Entry 9FY8 (X-ray diffraction, 2.62 A resolution); this record covers chains B and D of the 3 polymer chains in the assembly.

Chain B:
Protein: L2A5 Fab Heavy chain
From: Homo sapiens
Notes: antibody fragment or engineered binder
Sequence (216 residues; row label = number of the first residue in the row; note: 3 numbers in that range are skipped by the numbering (no residue carries them; nothing is unmodelled there); a row labelled like 82A-82C holds insertion residues (82A, then the next letters in order)):
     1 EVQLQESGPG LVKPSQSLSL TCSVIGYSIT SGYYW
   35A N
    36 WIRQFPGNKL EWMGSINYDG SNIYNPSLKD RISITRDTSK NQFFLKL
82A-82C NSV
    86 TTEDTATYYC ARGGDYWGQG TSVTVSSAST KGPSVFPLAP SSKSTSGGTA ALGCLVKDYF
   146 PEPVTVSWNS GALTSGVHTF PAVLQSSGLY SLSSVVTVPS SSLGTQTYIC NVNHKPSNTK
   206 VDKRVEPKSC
Not modelled in the structure: 131-132, 213-215
Disulfide bonds: Cys22-Cys95, Cys139-Cys195
Residues lining bound ligands: 2-acetamido-2-deoxy-alpha-D-galactopyranose / N-acetyl-alpha-neuraminic acid / threonine: Tyr33, Tyr34, Asn35A, Trp47, Ser50, Gly98, Gly99

Chain D:
Protein: Human anti kappa variable heavy chain
From: Homo sapiens
Sequence (126 residues; numbered 1 to 126; the number before each row is that of its first residue; X marks 71 residues of unknown identity (built as UNK)):
     1 XVQLXXSGGG XVQXGXSLXL SCXAXXXXXX XXXXWXRQXP GXXREXVXXX XXXXXXXXXX
    61 DSXXGRFTXS XDXXXXXXXL QXXXLXXXDX AXYYCXXXXX XXXXXXXXXW GXGTXVTVSS
   121 HHHHHH
Not modelled in the structure: 1, 26, 119-126

Interface between chain B and chain D:
Pairs across the interface (2; chain B residue first):
  Gly156(B) - Arg44(D)  hydrogen bond (backbone-side chain)
  Thr159(B) - Gly111(D)
Other interface residues (no listed pair), chain B (5 interface residues in all): Gln104, Thr150, Lys200

Summary:
5 residues of chain B and 2 residues of chain D are in contact, with 1 hydrogen bond. The hydrogen-bonded pair
is Gly156(B)-Arg44(D). Ligands of chain B: 2-acetamido-2-deoxy-alpha-D-galactopyranose /
N-acetyl-alpha-neuraminic acid / threonine.
Here chain B is L2A5 Fab Heavy chain and chain D is Human anti kappa variable heavy chain, both from Homo
sapiens. Entry 9FY8 (L2A5 Fab in complex with STn-Thr) was determined by X-ray diffraction, deposited together
with 9FXT.
